Entry 8QV2 (electron microscopy, 9.20 A resolution (very low resolution: no residue pairs are listed; an interface is given only as per-side residue counts)); this record covers chains C and Sb of the 90 polymer chains in the assembly.

[Chain C]
Protein: Spindle pole body component
From: Saccharomyces cerevisiae
Reference sequence: A0A8H4C290 (A0A8H4C290_YEASX); residue numbers follow UniProt; this construct covers 1-823
Chain sequence (823 residues; numbered 1 to 823; the number before each row is that of its first residue):
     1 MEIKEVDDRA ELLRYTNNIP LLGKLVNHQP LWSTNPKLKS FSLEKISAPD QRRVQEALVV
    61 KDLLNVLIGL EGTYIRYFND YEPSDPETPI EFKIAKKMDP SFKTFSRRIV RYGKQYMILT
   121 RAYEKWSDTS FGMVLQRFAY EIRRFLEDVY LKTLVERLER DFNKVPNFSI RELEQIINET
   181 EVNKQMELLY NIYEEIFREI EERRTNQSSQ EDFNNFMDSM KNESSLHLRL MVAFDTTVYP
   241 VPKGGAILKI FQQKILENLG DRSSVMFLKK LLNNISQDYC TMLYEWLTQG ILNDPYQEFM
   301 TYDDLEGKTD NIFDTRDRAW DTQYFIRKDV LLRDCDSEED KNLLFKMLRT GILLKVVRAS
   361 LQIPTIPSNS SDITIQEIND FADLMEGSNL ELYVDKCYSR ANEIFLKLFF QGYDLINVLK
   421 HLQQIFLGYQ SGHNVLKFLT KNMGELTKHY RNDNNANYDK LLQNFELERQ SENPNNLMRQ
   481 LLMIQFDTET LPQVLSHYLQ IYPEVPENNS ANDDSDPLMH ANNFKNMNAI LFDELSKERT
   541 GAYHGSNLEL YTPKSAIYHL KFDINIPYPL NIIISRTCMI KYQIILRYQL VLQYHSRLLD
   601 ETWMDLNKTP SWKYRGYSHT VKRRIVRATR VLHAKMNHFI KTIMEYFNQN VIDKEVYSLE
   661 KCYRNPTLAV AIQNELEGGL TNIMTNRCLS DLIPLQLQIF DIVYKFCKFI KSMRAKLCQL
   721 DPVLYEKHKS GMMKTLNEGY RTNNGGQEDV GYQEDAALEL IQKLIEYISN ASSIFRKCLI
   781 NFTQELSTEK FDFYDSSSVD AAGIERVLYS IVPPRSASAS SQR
Disordered / not traced: 209-224, 307-317, 501-555, 723-750, 790-800, 815-823

[Chain Sb]
Protein: Spindle pole body component 110
From: Saccharomyces cerevisiae
Reference sequence: A0A8H8UNQ3 (A0A8H8UNQ3_YEASX); residues 1-944 here = UniProt positions 1-944
Chain sequence (944 residues; each row starts with the number of its first residue):
     1 MDEASHLPNG SLKNMEFTPV GFIKSKRNTT QTQVVSPTKV PNANNGDENE GPVKKRQRRS
    61 IDDTIDSTRL FSEASQFDDS FPEIKANIPP SPRSGNVDKS RKRNLIDDLK KDVPMSQPLK
   121 EQEVREHQMK KERFDRALES KLLGKRHITY ANSDISNKEL YINEIKSLKH EIKELRKEKN
   181 DTLNNYDTLE EETDDLKNRL QALEKELDAK NKIVNSRKVD DHSGCIEERE QMERKLAELE
   241 RKLKTVKDQV LELENNSDVQ SLKLRSKEDE LKNLMNELNE LKSNAEEKDT QLEFKKNELR
   301 KRTNELNELK IKSDEMDLQL KQKQNESKRL KDELNELETK FSENGSQSSA KENELKMLKN
   361 KIAELEEEIS TKNSQLIAKE GKLASLMAQL TQLESKLNQR DSQLGSREEE LKKTNDKLQK
   421 DIRIAREETV SKDERIIDLQ KKVKQLENDL FVIKKTHSES KTITDNELES KDKLIKILEN
   481 DLKVAQEKYS KMEKELKERE FNYKISESKL EDEKTTLNEK ISNLAAENSQ LKNKIEDNST
   541 ATHHMKENYE KQLESLRKDI EEYKESAKDS EDKIEELKIR IAENSAKVSE KRSKDIKQKD
   601 EQISDLTQNL KLQEDEISSL KSIIDRYKKD FNQLKSEQSN IQHDLNLQIL NLENKLIESE
   661 DELKSLRDSQ KIEIENWKRK YNNLSLENDR LLTEKESASD KEREISILNR KLDEMDKEKW
   721 NLQESKEKYK RELQKVITAN DRLRREKEEL NENSNNIRIM EDKMTRIKKN YLSEITSLQE
   781 ENRRLEERLI LNERRKDNDS TMQLNDIISY YKLKYHSEVR HNNDLKVIND YLNKVLALGT
   841 RRLRLDTRKG EHSLNISLPD DDELDRDYYN SHVYTRYHDY EYPLRFNLNR RGPYFERRLS
   901 FKTVALLVLA CVRMKRIAFY RRSDDNRLRI LRDRIESSSG RISW
Disordered / not traced: 1-144, 207-944

[How chain C and chain Sb interact]
At this resolution (9 A) residue pairs are not listed: 36 residues of chain C and 27 of chain Sb lie at the interface.

[In short]
36 residues of chain C face 27 of chain Sb across their interface.
Chain C is Spindle pole body component and chain Sb is Spindle pole body component 110, both from
Saccharomyces cerevisiae; the structure, Structure of the native y-Tubulin Ring Complex (yTuRC) capping
microtubule minus ends at the spindle pole ..., was determined by electron microscopy together with 8QV0, 8QV3
and 8QRY from the same study.
